7AII - chains A and P of the 4 polymer chains in the assembly; structure by X-ray diffraction, 2.62 A resolution.

# Chain A
Molecule: Gag-Pol polyprotein
Organism: Human immunodeficiency virus type 1 BH10
Notes: EC 3.4.23.16, 2.7.7.49, 2.7.7.7, 3.1.26.13, 3.1.13.2, 2.7.7.-, 3.1.-.-
UniProt: P03366 (POL_HV1B1); residues 1-554 here correspond to UniProt positions 600-1153 (UniProt number = residue number + 599)
Sequence (556 residues; each row starts with the number of its first residue; numbers below 1 keep their minus sign (Met-1 is residue -1)):
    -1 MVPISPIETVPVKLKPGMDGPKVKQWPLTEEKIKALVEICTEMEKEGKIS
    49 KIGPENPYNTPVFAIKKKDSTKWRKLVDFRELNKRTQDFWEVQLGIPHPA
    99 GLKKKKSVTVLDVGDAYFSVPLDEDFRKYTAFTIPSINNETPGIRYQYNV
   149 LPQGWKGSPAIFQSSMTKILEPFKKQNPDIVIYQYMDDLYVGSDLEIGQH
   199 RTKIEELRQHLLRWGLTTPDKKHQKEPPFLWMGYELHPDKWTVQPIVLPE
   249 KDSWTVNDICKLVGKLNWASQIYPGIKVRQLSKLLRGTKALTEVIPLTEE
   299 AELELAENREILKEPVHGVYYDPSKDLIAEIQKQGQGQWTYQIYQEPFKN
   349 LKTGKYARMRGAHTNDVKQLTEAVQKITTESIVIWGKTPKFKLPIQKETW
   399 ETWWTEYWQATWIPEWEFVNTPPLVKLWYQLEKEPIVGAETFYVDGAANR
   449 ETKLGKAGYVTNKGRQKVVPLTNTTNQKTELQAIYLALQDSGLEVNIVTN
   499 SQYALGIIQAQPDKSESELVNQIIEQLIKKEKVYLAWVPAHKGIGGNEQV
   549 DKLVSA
Unresolved in the structure: -1
Construct notes: initiating methionine (-1); expression tag (0); engineered mutation Cys258 (Gln857 in P03366), Ser280 (Cys879 in P03366), Asn498 (Asp1097 in P03366)
Bound ions: Mn2+ site 1: Asp110, Val111, Asp185 (together with L-Methionine Tenofovir); Mn2+ site 2: Asp443, Gly444
Ligand contacts: L-Methionine Tenofovir (RFE): Lys65, Lys66, Arg72, Leu74, Asp110, Val111, Gly112, Asp113, Ala114, Tyr115, Gln151, Met184, Asp185
Curated features (UniProtKB/Swiss-Prot):
  - region: Phe227 to His235 (RT 'primer grip')
  - motif: Trp398 to Trp414 (Tryptophan repeat motif)
  - binding site (Mg(2+)): Asp110, Asp185, Asp186, Asp443, Glu478, Asp549
  - site: Trp401 (Essential for RT p66/p51 heterodimerization), Trp414 (Essential for RT p66/p51 heterodimerization), Phe440, Tyr441 (Cleavage)

# Chain P
Molecule: 21-nt DNA strand
Sequence (21 nucleotides; each row starts with the number of its first residue):
   802 ACAGTCCCTGTTCGGXCGCCX
Unresolved in the structure: 802
Modified residues: MRG (N2-(3-mercaptopropyl)-2'-deoxyguanosine-5'-monophosphate) at position 817; DDG (2',3'-dideoxy-guanosine-5'-monophosphate) at position 822

# How chain A and chain P interact
Residue-residue contacts (31; chain A residue first):
  Tyr183(A) - DC821(P)  hydrogen bond to the base
  Tyr183(A) - DDG_822(P)  sugar contact
  Met184(A) - DDG_822(P)  base contact
  Asp185(A) - DDG_822(P)  sugar contact
  Asp186(A) - DDG_822(P)  sugar contact
  Met230(A) - DC821(P)  sugar contact
  Gly231(A) - DC821(P)  phosphate contact
  Asn255(A) - DC818(P)  sugar contact
  Cys258(A) - DC818(P)  sugar contact
  Lys259(A) - DC818(P)  phosphate contact
  Lys259(A) - DG819(P)  phosphate contact
  Gly262(A) - DG819(P)  sugar contact
  Lys263(A) - DG819(P)  phosphate contact
  Lys263(A) - DC820(P)  phosphate contact
  Trp266(A) - DC820(P)  sugar contact
  Leu289(A) - MRG_817(P)  sugar contact
  Arg356(A) - DT813(P)  base contact
  Gly359(A) - DG811(P)  phosphate contact
  Ala360(A) - DG811(P)  hydrogen bond to the phosphate
  His361(A) - DT810(P)  salt bridge to the phosphate
  Arg448(A) - DT806(P)  hydrogen bond to the base
  Arg448(A) - DC807(P)  hydrogen bond to the base
  Lys451(A) - DC808(P)  salt bridge to the phosphate
  Thr473(A) - DC808(P)  hydrogen bond to the phosphate
  Thr473(A) - DC809(P)  hydrogen bond to the phosphate
  Gln475(A) - DC808(P)  phosphate contact
  Gln475(A) - DC809(P)  sugar contact
  Lys476(A) - DC809(P)  phosphate contact
  Tyr501(A) - DC809(P)  hydrogen bond to the phosphate
  Tyr501(A) - DT810(P)  hydrogen bond to the phosphate
  Ile505(A) - DT810(P)  phosphate contact
Other interface residues (no listed pair), chain A (27 interface residues in all): Ile94, Tyr115, Gln242

# Summary
27 residues of chain A face 13 of chain P across their interface; the contacts include 8 hydrogen bonds and 2
salt bridges. Polar contacts include Tyr183(A)-DC821(P), Arg448(A)-DT806(P) and Arg448(A)-DC807(P). Chain A
binds L-Methionine Tenofovir. From UniProt: 6 Mg2+-binding residues on chain A.
Here chain A is Gag-Pol polyprotein (Human immunodeficiency virus type 1 BH10) and chain P is a 21-nt DNA
strand. Entry 7AII (HIV-1 reverse transcriptase complex with DNA and L-methionine tenofovir with bound
manganese) was determined by X-ray diffraction together with 7AHX, 7AID, 7AIF, 7AIG and 7AIJ from the same
study.
